PDB entry 1GIG | X-ray diffraction, 2.30 A resolution | chains L and H

[Chain L]
Name: IGG1-kappa HC19 fab (light chain)
From: Mus musculus
Notes: antibody fragment or engineered binder
Sequence (210 residues; numbered 1 to 210; the number before each row is that of its first residue):
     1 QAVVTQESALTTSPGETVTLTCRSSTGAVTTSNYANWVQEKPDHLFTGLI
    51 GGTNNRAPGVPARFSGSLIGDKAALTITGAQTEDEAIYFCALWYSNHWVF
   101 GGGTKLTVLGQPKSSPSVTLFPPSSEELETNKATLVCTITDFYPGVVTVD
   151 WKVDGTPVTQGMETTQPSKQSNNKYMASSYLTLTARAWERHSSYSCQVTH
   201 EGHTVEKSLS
Disulfides: Cys22-Cys90, Cys137-Cys196

[Chain H]
Name: IGG1-kappa HC19 fab (heavy chain)
From: Mus musculus
Notes: antibody fragment or engineered binder
Sequence (221 residues; row label = number of the first residue in the row):
     1 QVQLKESGPGLVAPSQSLSITCTVSGFLLISNGVHWVRQPPGKGLEWLGV
    51 IWAGGNTNYNSALMSRVSISKDNSKSQVFLKMKSLQTDDTAMYYCARDFY
   101 DYDVFYYAMDYWGQGTSVTVSSAKTTPPSVYPLAPGSAAQTNSMVTLGCL
   151 VKGYFPEPVTVTWNSGSLSSGVHTFPAVLQSDLYTLSSSVTVPSSTWPSE
   201 TVTCNVAHPASSTKVDKKIVP
Differences from the reference sequence: conflict Gln3 (Lys in 4096752), Lys5 (Gln in 4096752), Leu28 (Ser in 4096752), Ile30 (Thr in 4096752), Asn32 (Tyr in 4096752), Leu63 (His in 4096752), Ile69 (Phe in 4096752), Lys83 (Asn in 4096752), Met92 (Leu in 4096752), Tyr102 (His99 in 4096752), Asp103 (Gly100 in 4096752), Ser117 (Leu108 in 4096752), Ser122 (Ala113 in 4096752), Pro135 (Ser126 in 4096752); insertion (98-100, 105-110)
Disulfides: Cys22-Cys95, Cys149-Cys204

[Chain L / chain H interface]
Contacting residue pairs (67; chain L residue first):
  Tyr34(L) - Phe105(H)
  Tyr34(L) - Tyr106(H)  hydrophobic
  Tyr34(L) - Tyr107(H)
  Asn36(L) - Tyr107(H)  hydrogen bond (side chain-backbone)
  Asn36(L) - Ala108(H)
  Asn36(L) - Met109(H)  hydrogen bond (side chain-backbone)
  Glu40(L) - Gln39(H)  hydrogen bond
  His44(L) - Gln39(H)
  His44(L) - Tyr94(H)
  Phe46(L) - Gln39(H)
  Phe46(L) - Leu45(H)  hydrophobic
  Phe46(L) - Tyr94(H)
  Phe46(L) - Trp112(H)  hydrophobic
  Gly51(L) - Tyr106(H)
  Gly52(L) - Tyr106(H)
  Asn55(L) - Tyr106(H)
  Phe89(L) - Gly44(H)
  Phe89(L) - Leu45(H)
  Trp93(L) - Trp52(H)  hydrophobic
  Trp93(L) - Tyr107(H)  hydrophobic
  Asn96(L) - Asn58(H)  hydrogen bond (backbone-side chain)
  His97(L) - Trp47(H)
  Trp98(L) - His35(H)
  Trp98(L) - Trp47(H)
  Trp98(L) - Tyr107(H)
  Trp98(L) - Met109(H)
  Phe100(L) - Leu45(H)
  Phe100(L) - Trp47(H)
  Phe100(L) - Met109(H)  hydrophobic
  Phe100(L) - Trp112(H)  hydrophobic
  Phe121(L) - Leu133(H)  hydrophobic
  Phe121(L) - Ala134(H)
  Phe121(L) - Thr146(H)
  Pro122(L) - Ala134(H)
  Pro122(L) - Pro135(H)
  Ser124(L) - Tyr131(H)
  Ser124(L) - Pro132(H)
  Glu126(L) - Tyr131(H)
  Glu126(L) - Lys217(H)  salt bridge
  Glu127(L) - Tyr131(H)
  Glu127(L) - Lys152(H)  salt bridge
  Thr130(L) - Tyr131(H)
  Lys132(L) - Lys152(H)
  Thr134(L) - Lys152(H)
  Val136(L) - Ser187(H)
  Thr138(L) - Phe175(H)
  Ile139(L) - Phe175(H)
  Thr140(L) - His173(H)
  Thr140(L) - Phe175(H)
  Glu163(L) - Val178(H)
  Glu163(L) - Gln180(H)  hydrogen bond
  Thr165(L) - Pro176(H)
  Thr165(L) - Val178(H)
  Gln166(L) - Pro176(H)
  Ser168(L) - Pro176(H)
  Gln170(L) - His173(H)
  Met176(L) - His173(H)
  Met176(L) - Thr174(H)
  Met176(L) - Phe175(H)  hydrophobic
  Met176(L) - Pro176(H)
  Ala177(L) - Phe175(H)
  Ser178(L) - Phe175(H)
  Tyr180(L) - Leu150(H)  hydrophobic
  Tyr180(L) - Val178(H)  hydrophobic
  Tyr180(L) - Thr185(H)
  Tyr180(L) - Leu186(H)
  Tyr180(L) - Ser187(H)  hydrogen bond
Other interface residues (no listed pair), chain L (43 interface residues in all): Val38, Ala91, Gly102, Thr119, Leu120, Asp141, Thr164, Ser208
Other interface residues (no listed pair), chain H (41 interface residues in all): Val37, Glu46, Met92, Val104, Gln114, Gly136, Ser137, Leu147, Gly148

[Summary]
43 residues of chain L face 41 of chain H across their interface; the contacts include 6 hydrogen bonds and 2
salt bridges. Polar contacts include Glu126(L)-Lys217(H), Glu127(L)-Lys152(H) and Asn36(L)-Tyr107(H).
Chain L is IGG1-kappa HC19 fab (light chain) and chain H is IGG1-kappa HC19 fab (heavy chain), both from Mus
musculus; the structure, Refined three-dimensional structure of the fab fragment of a murine IGG1, lambda
antibody, was determined by X-ray diffraction.
